3GTQ - chains B and I of the 12 polymer chains in the assembly; structure by X-ray diffraction, 3.80 A resolution.

[Chain B]
Protein: DNA-directed RNA polymerase II subunit RPB2
Organism: Saccharomyces cerevisiae
Notes: EC 2.7.7.6; fragment: DNA-directed RNA polymerase II 140 kDa polypeptide
UniProt: P08518 (RPB2_YEAST); residue numbers follow UniProt; this construct covers 1-1224
Amino-acid sequence (1224 residues; each row starts with the number of its first residue):
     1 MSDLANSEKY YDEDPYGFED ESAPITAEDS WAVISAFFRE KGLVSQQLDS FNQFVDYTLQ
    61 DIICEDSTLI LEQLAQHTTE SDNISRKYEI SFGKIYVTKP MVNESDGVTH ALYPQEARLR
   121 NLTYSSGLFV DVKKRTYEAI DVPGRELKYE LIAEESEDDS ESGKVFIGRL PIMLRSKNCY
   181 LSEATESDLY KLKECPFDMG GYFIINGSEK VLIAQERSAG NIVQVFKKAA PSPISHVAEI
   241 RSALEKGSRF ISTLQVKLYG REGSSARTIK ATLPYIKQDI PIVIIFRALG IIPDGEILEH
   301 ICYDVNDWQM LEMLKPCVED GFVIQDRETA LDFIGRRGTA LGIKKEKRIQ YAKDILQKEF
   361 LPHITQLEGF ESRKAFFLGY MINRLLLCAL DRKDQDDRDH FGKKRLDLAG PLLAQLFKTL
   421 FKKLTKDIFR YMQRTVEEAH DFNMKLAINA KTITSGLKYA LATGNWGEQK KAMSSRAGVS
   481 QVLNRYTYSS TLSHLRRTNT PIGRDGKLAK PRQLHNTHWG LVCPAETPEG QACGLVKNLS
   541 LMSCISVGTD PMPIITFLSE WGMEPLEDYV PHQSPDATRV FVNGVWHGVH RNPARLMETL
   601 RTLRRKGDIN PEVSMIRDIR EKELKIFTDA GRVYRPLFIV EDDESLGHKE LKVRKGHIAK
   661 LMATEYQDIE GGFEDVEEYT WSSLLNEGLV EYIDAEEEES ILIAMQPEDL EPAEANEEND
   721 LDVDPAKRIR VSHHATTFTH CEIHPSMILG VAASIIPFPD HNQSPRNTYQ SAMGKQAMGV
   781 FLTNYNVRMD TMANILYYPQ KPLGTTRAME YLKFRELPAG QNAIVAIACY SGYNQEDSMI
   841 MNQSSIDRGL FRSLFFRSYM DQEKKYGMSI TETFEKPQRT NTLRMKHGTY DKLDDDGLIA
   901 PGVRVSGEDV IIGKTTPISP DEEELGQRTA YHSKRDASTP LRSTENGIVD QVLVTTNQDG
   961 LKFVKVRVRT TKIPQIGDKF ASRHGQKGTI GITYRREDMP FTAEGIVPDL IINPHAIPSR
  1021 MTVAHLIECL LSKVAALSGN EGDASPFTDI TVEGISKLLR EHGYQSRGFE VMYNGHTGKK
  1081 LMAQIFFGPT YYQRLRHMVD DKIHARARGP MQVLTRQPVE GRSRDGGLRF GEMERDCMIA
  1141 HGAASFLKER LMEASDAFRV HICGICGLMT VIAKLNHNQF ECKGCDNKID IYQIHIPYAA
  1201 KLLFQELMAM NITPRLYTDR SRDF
Not modelled in the structure: 1-19, 71-89, 135-163, 336-344, 438-445, 503-508, 669-677, 716-721, 920-932
Ion coordination: Zn2+: Cys1163, Cys1182, Cys1185

[Chain I]
Protein: DNA-directed RNA polymerase II subunit RPB9
Organism: Saccharomyces cerevisiae
Notes: fragment: DNA-directed RNA polymerase II subunit 9
UniProt: P27999 (RPB9_YEAST); residue numbers follow UniProt; this construct covers 1-122
Amino-acid sequence (122 residues; row label = number of the first residue in the row):
     1 MTTFRFCRDC NNMLYPREDK ENNRLLFECR TCSYVEEAGS PLVYRHELIT NIGETAGVVQ
    61 DIGSDPTLPR SDRECPKCHS RENVFFQSQQ RRKDTSMVLF FVCLSCSHIF TSDQKNKRTQ
   121 FS
Not modelled in the structure: 1, 121-122
Swiss-Prot annotation at these positions:
  - zinc finger: Cys7 to Cys32 (C4-type), Ser71 to Thr111 (TFIIS-type)
  - binding site (Zn(2+)): Cys7, Cys10, Cys29, Cys32, Cys75, Cys78, Cys103, Cys106
  - modified residue: Ser40 (Phosphoserine)
Ion coordination: Zn2+ site 1: Cys7, Cys10; Zn2+ site 2: Cys75, Cys78, Cys103, Cys106

[How chain B and chain I interact]
Contacting residue pairs - 50 pairs, chain B then chain I:
  Glu262(B) with Arg92(I), salt bridge
  Pro293(B) with Asn11(I); Asn12(I)
  Asp294(B) with Asn11(I); Asn12(I); Met13(I), hydrogen bond (side chain-backbone)
  Gly295(B) with Phe6(I)
  Leu298(B) with Phe6(I), hydrophobic
  Trp308(B) with Thr2(I); Arg45(I); Glu47(I)
  Gln309(B) with Thr50(I); Ile52(I)
  Leu311(B) with Phe4(I), hydrophobic
  Glu312(B) with Thr2(I); Tyr44(I)
  Lys315(B) with Phe4(I); Met13(I)
  Val318(B) with Tyr15(I)
  Phe322(B) with Tyr15(I); Arg30(I)
  Gln325(B) with Asn12(I), hydrogen bond
  Asp391(B) with Gln90(I); Arg91(I), hydrogen bond (backbone-backbone); Arg92(I), salt bridge
  Arg392(B) with Ile52(I); Gln89(I); Gln90(I)
  Lys393(B) with Gln89(I), hydrogen bond (side chain-backbone)
  Asp394(B) with Arg91(I)
  Ala594(B) with Asp61(I)
  Arg617(B) with Asp61(I), salt bridge
  Ile619(B) with Val59(I); Asp61(I); Ile62(I); Ser64(I); Asp65(I)
  Arg620(B) with Gly57(I); Ile62(I); Asp65(I); Leu68(I); Phe86(I); Gln89(I)
  Lys622(B) with Gly57(I); Val59(I)
  Ser700(B) with Thr67(I)
  Ile701(B) with Thr67(I)
  Leu702(B) with Pro66(I)
  Thr737(B) with Pro66(I), hydrogen bond (side chain-backbone)
  Thr739(B) with Pro66(I)
Also at the interface, not in a pair above, chain B (33 interface residues in all): Arg287, Glu296, Glu319, Leu390, Glu699, Thr736
Also at the interface, not in a pair above, chain I (33 interface residues in all): Thr3, Thr31, His46, Leu48, Gly53, Arg70

[In short]
Chain B and chain I each contribute 33 residues to their interface; the contacts include 5 hydrogen bonds and
3 salt bridges. Polar contacts include Glu262(B)-Arg92(I), Asp391(B)-Arg92(I) and Arg617(B)-Asp61(I).
Cys1163(B), Cys1182(B) and Cys1185(B) form the Zn2+ site. UniProt lists 8 Zn2+-binding residues on chain I.
Here chain B is DNA-directed RNA polymerase II subunit RPB2 and chain I is DNA-directed RNA polymerase II
subunit RPB9, both from Saccharomyces cerevisiae. Entry 3GTQ (Backtracked RNA polymerase II complex induced by
damage) was determined by X-ray diffraction together with 3GTG, 3GTJ, 3GTK, 3GTL, 3GTM, 3GTO and 3GTP from the
same study.
